3FO1 - chains H and B of the 4 polymer chains in the assembly; structure by X-ray diffraction, 2.20 A resolution.

Chain H (and B):
Name: Catalytic antibody Fab 13G5 IgG2b heavy chain chimera
Source organism: Mus musculus, Homo sapiens
Notes: antibody fragment or engineered binder; chain B of this document is another copy of the same molecule, construct and numbering; everything in this record applies to it too
Sequence (229 residues; row label = number of the first residue in the row):
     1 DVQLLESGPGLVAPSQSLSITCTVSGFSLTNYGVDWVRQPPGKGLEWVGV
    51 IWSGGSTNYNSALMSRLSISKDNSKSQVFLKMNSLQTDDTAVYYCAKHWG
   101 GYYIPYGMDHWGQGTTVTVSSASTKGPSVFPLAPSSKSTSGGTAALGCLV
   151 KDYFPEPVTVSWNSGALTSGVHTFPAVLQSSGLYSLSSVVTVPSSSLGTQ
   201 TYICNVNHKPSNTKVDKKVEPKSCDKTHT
Unresolved in the structure: 135-139, 222-229 (chain B: 135-141, 222-229)
Disulfide bonds: Cys22-Cys95, Cys148-Cys204
Ligand contacts: BZH (5-[(2-amino-1H-benzimidazol-6-yl)amino]-5-oxopentanoic acid): Asp35, Trp47, Val50, Trp52, His98, Tyr103, Ile104, Pro105, Met108

How chain H and chain B interact:
Pairs across the interface (23; chain H residue first):
  Ala13(H) with Ser180(B)
  Pro14(H) with Leu178(B), hydrophobic; Gln179(B); Ser180(B), hydrogen bond (backbone-backbone)
  Ser15(H) with Leu178(B); Gln179(B); Ser180(B), hydrogen bond (side chain-backbone)
  Gln16(H) with Ser180(B)
  Lys43(H) with Asp88(B), salt bridge
  Asp88(H) with Lys43(B), salt bridge
  Ser121(H) with Ser180(B); Ser181(B); Gly182(B)
  Leu178(H) with Pro14(B), hydrophobic; Ser15(B)
  Gln179(H) with Pro14(B)
  Ser180(H) with Ala13(B); Pro14(B), hydrogen bond (backbone-backbone); Ser15(B); Gln16(B); Ser121(B)
  Ser181(H) with Ser121(B)
  Gly182(H) with Ser121(B)
Interface residues without a listed pair, chain H (13 interface residues in all): Thr87
Interface residues without a listed pair, chain B (13 interface residues in all): Thr87

Summary:
Chain H and chain B each contribute 13 residues to their interface; the contacts include 3 hydrogen bonds and
2 salt bridges. Polar pairs include Lys43(H)-Asp88(B), Ser15(H)-Ser180(B) and Pro14(H)-Ser180(B). Bound to
chain H: compound BZH.
Both chains are Catalytic antibody Fab 13G5 IgG2b heavy chain chimera (Mus musculus, Homo sapiens). Entry 3FO1
(Crystal structure of hapten complex of catalytic elimination antibody 13G5 (Glu(L39)Ala mutant)) was
determined by X-ray diffraction, deposited together with 3FO0 and 3FO2.
